Entry 4QW3 (X-ray diffraction, 2.90 A resolution); this record covers chains S and T of the 28 polymer chains in the assembly.

# Chain S
Name: Proteasome subunit alpha type-6
From: Saccharomyces cerevisiae
Notes: EC 3.4.25.1
Reference sequence: P40302 (PSA6_YEAST); residues 0-233 here correspond to UniProt positions 1-234 (UniProt number = residue number + 1)
Amino-acid sequence (234 residues; row label = number of the first residue in the row; numbering starts at 0):
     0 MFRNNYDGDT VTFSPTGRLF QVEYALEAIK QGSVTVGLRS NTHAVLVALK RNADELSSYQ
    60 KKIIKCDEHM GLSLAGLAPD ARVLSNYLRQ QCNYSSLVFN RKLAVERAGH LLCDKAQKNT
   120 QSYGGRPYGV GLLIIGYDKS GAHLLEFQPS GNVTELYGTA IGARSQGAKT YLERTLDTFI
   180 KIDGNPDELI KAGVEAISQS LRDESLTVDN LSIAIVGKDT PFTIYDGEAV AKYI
Disordered / not traced: 0-2
Swiss-Prot annotation at these positions:
  - modified residue: Ser13 (Phosphoserine)
  - cross-link: Lys190 (Glycyl lysine isopeptide (Lys-Gly) (interchain with G-Cter in ubiquitin))

# Chain T
Name: Probable proteasome subunit alpha type-7
From: Saccharomyces cerevisiae
Notes: EC 3.4.25.1
Reference sequence: P21242 (PSA7_YEAST); residues -3 to 284 here correspond to UniProt positions 1-288 (UniProt number = residue number + 4)
Amino-acid sequence (288 residues; each row starts with the number of its first residue; numbers below 1 keep their minus sign (Met-3 is residue -3)):
    -3 MTSIGTGYDL SNSVFSPDGR NFQVEYAVKA VENGTTSIGI KCNDGVVFAV EKLITSKLLV
    57 PQKNVKIQVV DRHIGCVYSG LIPDGRHLVN RGREEAASFK KLYKTPIPIP AFADRLGQYV
   117 QAHTLYNSVR PFGVSTIFGG VDKNGAHLYM LEPSGSYWGY KGAATGKGRQ SAKAELEKLV
   177 DHHPEGLSAR EAVKQAAKII YLAHEDNKEK DFELEISWCS LSETNGLHKF VKGDLLQEAI
   237 DFAQKEINGD DDEDEDDSDN VMSSDDENAP VATNANATTD QEGDIHLE
Disordered / not traced: -3 to 1, 245-284
Swiss-Prot annotation at these positions:
  - modified residue: Thr-2 (N-acetylthreonine)

# Interface between chain S and chain T
Residue-residue contacts (65; chain S residue first):
  Asn4(S) - Leu6(T)
  Tyr5(S) - Asp5(T)  hydrogen bond
  Tyr5(S) - Leu6(T)  hydrophobic
  Thr9(S) - Arg126(T)
  Val10(S) - Gln19(T)
  Val10(S) - Asn123(T)
  Val10(S) - Ser124(T)
  Val10(S) - Val125(T)
  Val10(S) - Arg126(T)
  Thr11(S) - Leu6(T)
  Thr11(S) - Gln19(T)
  Phe12(S) - Gln19(T)
  Phe12(S) - Tyr22(T)  hydrophobic
  Phe12(S) - Ala23(T)  hydrophobic
  Phe12(S) - Arg126(T)
  Phe12(S) - Pro127(T)
  Ser13(S) - Tyr22(T)
  Pro14(S) - Tyr22(T)  hydrophobic
  Pro14(S) - Lys25(T)
  Thr15(S) - Lys25(T)
  Gly16(S) - Tyr22(T)
  Gly16(S) - Lys25(T)
  Gly16(S) - Ala26(T)
  Leu18(S) - Leu77(T)  hydrophobic
  Leu18(S) - Arg126(T)
  His109(S) - Arg82(T)
  Cys112(S) - Pro79(T)  hydrophobic
  Cys112(S) - Arg82(T)
  Asp113(S) - Arg82(T)  salt bridge
  Asp113(S) - Asn86(T)
  Gln116(S) - Pro79(T)
  Gln116(S) - Asp80(T)
  Gln116(S) - His83(T)  hydrogen bond
  Gln116(S) - Arg126(T)
  Thr119(S) - Arg126(T)  hydrogen bond (backbone-side chain)
  Gln120(S) - His119(T)
  Gln120(S) - Val125(T)
  Gln120(S) - Arg126(T)  hydrogen bond (backbone-backbone)
  Gln120(S) - Pro127(T)
  Gln120(S) - Phe128(T)
  Ser121(S) - Ser124(T)
  Tyr122(S) - Ser124(T)  hydrogen bond (backbone-backbone)
  Ser149(S) - Pro79(T)
  Gly150(S) - Pro79(T)
  Asn151(S) - Ile78(T)
  Asn151(S) - Pro79(T)
  Thr153(S) - Leu55(T)
  Thr153(S) - Asn60(T)
  Glu154(S) - Leu55(T)
  Glu154(S) - Val56(T)
  Glu154(S) - Lys59(T)
  Glu154(S) - Asn60(T)  hydrogen bond (backbone-side chain)
  Leu155(S) - Leu54(T)
  Leu155(S) - Leu55(T)  hydrophobic
  Leu155(S) - Val56(T)
  Tyr156(S) - Leu54(T)  hydrogen bond (backbone-backbone)
  Tyr156(S) - Leu55(T)
  Tyr156(S) - Val56(T)
  Tyr156(S) - Pro57(T)
  Gly157(S) - Leu54(T)
  Lys168(S) - Leu54(T)
  Leu171(S) - Leu54(T)
  Glu172(S) - Ser52(T)  hydrogen bond
  Glu172(S) - Lys53(T)
  Leu175(S) - Lys53(T)
Interface residues without a listed pair, chain S (34 interface residues in all): Arg38, Lys117, Phe178
Interface residues without a listed pair, chain T (30 interface residues in all): Gly129

# Summary
Chain S and chain T form an interface of 34 and 30 residues respectively, with 8 hydrogen bonds and 1 salt
bridge. Polar contacts include Asp113(S)-Arg82(T), Tyr5(S)-Asp5(T) and Gln116(S)-His83(T).
Here chain S is Proteasome subunit alpha type-6 and chain T is Probable proteasome subunit alpha type-7, both
from Saccharomyces cerevisiae. Entry 4QW3 (yCP beta5-C63F mutant in complex with bortezomib) was determined by
X-ray diffraction, deposited together with 4QUX, 4QUY, 4QV0, 4QV1, 4QV3, 4QV4 and 42 further entries.
